PDB entry 7QU2 | X-ray diffraction, 2.50 A resolution | chains A and C of the 3 polymer chains in the assembly

== Chain A ==
Protein: Fab JUN1 heavy chain
Organism: Mus musculus
Notes: antibody fragment or engineered binder
Chain sequence (242 residues; each row starts with the number of its first residue; a row labelled like 52A-52C holds insertion residues (52A, then the next letters in order); numbers below 1 keep their minus sign (Glu-5 is residue -5)):
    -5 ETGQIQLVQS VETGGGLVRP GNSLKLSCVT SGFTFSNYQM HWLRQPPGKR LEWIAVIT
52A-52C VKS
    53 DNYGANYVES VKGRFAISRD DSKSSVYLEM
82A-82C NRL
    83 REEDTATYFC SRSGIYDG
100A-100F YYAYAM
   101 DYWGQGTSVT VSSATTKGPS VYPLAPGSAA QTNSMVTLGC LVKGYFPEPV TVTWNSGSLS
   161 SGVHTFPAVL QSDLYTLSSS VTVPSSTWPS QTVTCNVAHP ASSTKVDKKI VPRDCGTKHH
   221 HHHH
Unresolved in the structure: -5 to -3, 216-224
Disulfide bonds: Cys22-Cys92, Cys140-Cys195

== Chain C ==
Protein: Glycoprotein G1
Organism: Argentinian mammarenavirus
UniProtKB: C1K9J9 (C1K9J9_JUNIN); numbering as in UniProt (aligned over 87-232)
Chain sequence (156 residues; each row starts with the number of its first residue):
    84 ETGDLPLLCT LNKSHLYIKG GNASFQISFD DIAVLLPQYD VIIQHPADMS WCSKSDDQIW
   144 LSQWFMNAVG HDWHLDPPFL CRNRTKTEGF IFQVNTSKTG VNENYAKKFK TGMHHLYREY
   204 PDSCLNGKLC LMKAQPTSWP LQCPLDHVNK HHHHHH
Unresolved in the structure: 84-86, 229-239
Disulfide bonds: Cys92-Cys226, Cys135-Cys164, Cys207-Cys213
Covalent attachments: N-acetylglucosamine (NAG) linked to Asn166, Asn178
Differences from the reference sequence: expression tag (84-86, 233-239)
What the authors report for this chain:
  - post-translational modification sites: Asn166, Asn178

== Chain A / chain C interface ==
Residue-residue contacts (19; chain A residue first):
  Gln33(A) - Thr170(C)  hydrogen bond (side chain-backbone)
  Gln33(A) - Glu171(C)
  Val50(A) - Thr170(C)
  Thr52(A) - Thr170(C)
  Asp53(A) - Lys137(C)  salt bridge
  Asn58(A) - Thr168(C)  hydrogen bond (side chain-backbone)
  Asn58(A) - Lys169(C)
  Asn58(A) - Thr170(C)
  Asp99(A) - Ile115(C)
  Gly100(A) - Gln218(C)  hydrogen bond (backbone-side chain)
  Tyr100A(A) - Ser111(C)  hydrogen bond
  Tyr100A(A) - Asp113(C)  hydrogen bond
  Tyr100A(A) - Val117(C)  hydrophobic
  Tyr100A(A) - Lys216(C)
  Tyr100A(A) - Gln218(C)
  Tyr100B(A) - Arg165(C)
  Tyr100B(A) - Glu171(C)
  Tyr100D(A) - Thr170(C)  hydrogen bond
  Tyr100D(A) - Glu171(C)  hydrogen bond (side chain-backbone)
Also at the interface, not in a pair above, chain A (12 interface residues in all): Gly56, Ala57
Also at the interface, not in a pair above, chain C (13 interface residues in all): Ile174
The authors on this interface:
  - specific contacts: Tyr100A(A)-Ser111(C), Tyr100A(A)-Asp113(C)
  - epitope / paratope residues, chain A: Gln33(A), Asn58(A), Tyr100A(A)
  - epitope / paratope residues, chain C: Ser111(C), Asp113(C), Thr170(C), Glu171(C)

== Overview ==
Chain A and chain C form an interface of 12 and 13 residues respectively; the contacts include 7 hydrogen
bonds and 1 salt bridge. Polar pairs include Asp53(A)-Lys137(C), Gln33(A)-Thr170(C) and Asn58(A)-Thr168(C).
The authors report contacts between Tyr100A(A) and Ser111(C) and Tyr100A(A) and Asp113(C). The paper reports
epitope/paratope residues Gln33(A), Asn58(A) and Ser111(C) among others; modification sites Asn166(C) and
Asn178(C).
Here chain A is Fab JUN1 heavy chain (Mus musculus) and chain C is Glycoprotein G1 (Argentinian
mammarenavirus). Entry 7QU2 (Junin virus GP1 glycoprotein in complex with Fab fragment of antibody JUN1) was
determined by X-ray diffraction, deposited together with 7QU1.
